Entry 6VW0 (electron microscopy, 3.59 A resolution); this record covers chains M and P of the 10 polymer chains in the assembly.

Chain M:
Molecule: RNA polymerase-binding transcription factor CarD
Source organism: Mycobacterium tuberculosis
UniProt: P9WJG2 (CARD_MYCTO); numbering as in UniProt (aligned over 1-162)
Sequence (162 residues; numbered 1 to 162; the number before each row is that of its first residue):
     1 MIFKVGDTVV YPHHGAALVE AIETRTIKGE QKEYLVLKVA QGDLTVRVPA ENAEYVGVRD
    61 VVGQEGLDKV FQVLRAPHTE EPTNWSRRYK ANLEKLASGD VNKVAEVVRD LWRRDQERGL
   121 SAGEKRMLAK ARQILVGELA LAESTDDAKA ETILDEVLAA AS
Not modelled in the structure: 1, 161-162

Chain P:
Molecule: 90-nt DNA strand
Source organism: Mycobacterium tuberculosis
Sequence (90 nucleotides; each row starts with the number of its first residue):
    65 CGTGCTTGTT TCCGCCCGCT TCGGGGCAAC CCTGCCAGTC TAATACAAAT CCGGCAATGG
   125 AGTCAAGACC AGGTTCGGTC ATCCATAGCC
Not modelled in the structure: 65-76, 142-154

How chain M and chain P interact:
Pairs across the interface - 11 pairs, chain M then chain P:
  Trp85(M) with DA106(P), phosphate contact; DA107(P), sugar contact; DT108(P), phosphate contact
  Ser86(M) with DT105(P), base contact
  Tyr89(M) with DT105(P), base contact
  Arg118(M) with DA109(P), salt bridge to the phosphate
  Leu120(M) with DT108(P), phosphate contact
  Ser121(M) with DA107(P), hydrogen bond to the phosphate; DT108(P), phosphate contact
  Gly123(M) with DA107(P), hydrogen bond to the phosphate
  Glu124(M) with DT108(P), phosphate contact
Other interface residues (no listed pair), chain M (10 interface residues in all): Lys90, Ala122

In short:
Chain M and chain P form an interface of 10 and 5 residues respectively, with 2 hydrogen bonds and 1 salt
bridge. Among the polar pairs are Ser121(M)-DA107(P), Gly123(M)-DA107(P) and Arg118(M)-DA109(P).
Here chain M is RNA polymerase-binding transcription factor CarD and chain P is a 90-nt DNA strand, both from
Mycobacterium tuberculosis. Entry 6VW0 (Mycobacterium tuberculosis RNAP S456L mutant open promoter complex)
was determined by electron microscopy, deposited together with 6VVS, 6VVT, 6VVV, 6VVX, 6VVY and 6VVZ.
